PDB entry 4GI3 | X-ray diffraction, 1.75 A resolution | chains A and C

[Chain A]
Name: KerA
From: Bacillus licheniformis
UniProtKB: Q9FDF2 (Q9FDF2_BACLI); the author numbering skips numbers that UniProt does not, so the offset changes along the chain: 1-55 = UniProt 37-91; 57-275 = UniProt 92-310
Sequence (275 residues; numbered 0 to 275; 1 number in that range is skipped by the numbering (no residue carries it; nothing is unmodelled there); the number before each row is that of its first residue; numbering starts at 0):
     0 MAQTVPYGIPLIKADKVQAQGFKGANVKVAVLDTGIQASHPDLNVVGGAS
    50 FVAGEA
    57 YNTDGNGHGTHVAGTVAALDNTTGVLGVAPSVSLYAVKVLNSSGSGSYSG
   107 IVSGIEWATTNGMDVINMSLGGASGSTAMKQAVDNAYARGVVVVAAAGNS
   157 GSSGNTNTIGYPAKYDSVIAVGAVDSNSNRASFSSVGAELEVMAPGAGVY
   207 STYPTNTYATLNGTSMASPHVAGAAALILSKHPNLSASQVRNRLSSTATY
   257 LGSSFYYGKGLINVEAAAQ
Unresolved in the structure: 0
Sequence notes: expression tag (0)

[Chain C]
Name: Greglin
From: Schistocerca gregaria
UniProtKB: P85064 (SPI_SCHGR); residue numbers follow UniProt; this construct covers 1-83
Sequence (83 residues; row label = number of the first residue in the row):
     1 SEDDGSASPESQEMSYTELPCPSICPLIYAPVCVEDSNQDFYLFVNECEV
    51 RKCGCEAGFVYTFVPREMCKATTSLCPMQTKSS
Unresolved in the structure: 1-20, 78-83
Disulfides: Cys21-Cys55, Cys25-Cys48, Cys33-Cys69, Cys53-Cys76
UniProt features mapped onto this chain:
  - modified residue (Phosphoserine): Ser8, Ser11, Ser15

[Chain A / chain C interface]
Contacting residue pairs (41; chain A residue first):
  His64(A) - Pro26(C)
  His64(A) - Leu27(C)
  His64(A) - Ile28(C)
  Leu96(A) - Ile24(C)  hydrophobic
  Ser99(A) - Arg51(C)  hydrogen bond (backbone-side chain)
  Gly100(A) - Ile24(C)
  Gly100(A) - Pro26(C)
  Ser101(A) - Pro22(C)
  Ser101(A) - Ile24(C)
  Gly102(A) - Pro22(C)
  Gly102(A) - Ser23(C)  hydrogen bond (backbone-backbone)
  Gly102(A) - Ile24(C)  hydrogen bond (backbone-backbone)
  Tyr104(A) - Ser23(C)
  Tyr104(A) - Ile24(C)  hydrophobic
  Ile107(A) - Ile24(C)  hydrophobic
  Ser125(A) - Pro26(C)
  Ser125(A) - Leu27(C)  hydrogen bond (backbone-backbone)
  Leu126(A) - Ile24(C)  hydrophobic
  Leu126(A) - Cys25(C)
  Leu126(A) - Leu27(C)
  Gly127(A) - Ile24(C)
  Gly127(A) - Cys25(C)  hydrogen bond (backbone-backbone)
  Gly127(A) - Leu27(C)
  Gly127(A) - Lys52(C)
  Ala152(A) - Leu27(C)  hydrophobic
  Gly154(A) - Leu27(C)
  Asn155(A) - Leu27(C)  hydrogen bond (side chain-backbone)
  Asn155(A) - Ile28(C)
  Asn155(A) - Tyr29(C)
  Asn155(A) - Val45(C)
  Ser156(A) - Leu75(C)
  Phe189(A) - Tyr29(C)  hydrophobic
  Leu217(A) - Ile28(C)  hydrophobic
  Asn218(A) - Ile28(C)
  Asn218(A) - Tyr29(C)  hydrogen bond (backbone-backbone)
  Gly219(A) - Leu27(C)
  Gly219(A) - Tyr29(C)
  Thr220(A) - Leu27(C)
  Ser221(A) - Pro26(C)
  Ser221(A) - Leu27(C)  hydrogen bond (side chain-backbone)
  Ser221(A) - Ile28(C)  hydrogen bond (side chain-backbone)
Interface residues without a listed pair, chain A (23 interface residues in all): Ser103, Gly128
Interface residues without a listed pair, chain C (15 interface residues in all): Cys48, Glu49, Thr73

[Summary]
Chain A and chain C form an interface of 23 and 15 residues respectively, with 9 hydrogen bonds. Polar pairs
include Ser99(A)-Arg51(C), Asn155(A)-Leu27(C) and Ser221(A)-Leu27(C).
Here chain A is KerA (Bacillus licheniformis) and chain C is Greglin (Schistocerca gregaria). Entry 4GI3
(Crystal structure of Greglin in complex with subtilisin) was determined by X-ray diffraction.
